7QEN - chains F and A of the 6 polymer chains in the assembly; structure by electron microscopy, 3.46 A resolution.

# Chain F
Molecule: 50-nt DNA strand
Sequence (50 nucleotides; row label = number of the first residue in the row):
     1 AAAAAAAAAA AAAAAAAAAA AAAAAAAAAA AAAAAAAAAA AAAAAAAAAA
Not modelled in the structure: 36-50

# Chain A
Protein: Structural maintenance of chromosomes protein 2
Organism: Saccharomyces cerevisiae
UniProt: P38989 (SMC2_YEAST); numbering as in UniProt (aligned over 1-1170)
Amino-acid sequence (1170 residues; numbered 1 to 1170; the number before each row is that of its first residue):
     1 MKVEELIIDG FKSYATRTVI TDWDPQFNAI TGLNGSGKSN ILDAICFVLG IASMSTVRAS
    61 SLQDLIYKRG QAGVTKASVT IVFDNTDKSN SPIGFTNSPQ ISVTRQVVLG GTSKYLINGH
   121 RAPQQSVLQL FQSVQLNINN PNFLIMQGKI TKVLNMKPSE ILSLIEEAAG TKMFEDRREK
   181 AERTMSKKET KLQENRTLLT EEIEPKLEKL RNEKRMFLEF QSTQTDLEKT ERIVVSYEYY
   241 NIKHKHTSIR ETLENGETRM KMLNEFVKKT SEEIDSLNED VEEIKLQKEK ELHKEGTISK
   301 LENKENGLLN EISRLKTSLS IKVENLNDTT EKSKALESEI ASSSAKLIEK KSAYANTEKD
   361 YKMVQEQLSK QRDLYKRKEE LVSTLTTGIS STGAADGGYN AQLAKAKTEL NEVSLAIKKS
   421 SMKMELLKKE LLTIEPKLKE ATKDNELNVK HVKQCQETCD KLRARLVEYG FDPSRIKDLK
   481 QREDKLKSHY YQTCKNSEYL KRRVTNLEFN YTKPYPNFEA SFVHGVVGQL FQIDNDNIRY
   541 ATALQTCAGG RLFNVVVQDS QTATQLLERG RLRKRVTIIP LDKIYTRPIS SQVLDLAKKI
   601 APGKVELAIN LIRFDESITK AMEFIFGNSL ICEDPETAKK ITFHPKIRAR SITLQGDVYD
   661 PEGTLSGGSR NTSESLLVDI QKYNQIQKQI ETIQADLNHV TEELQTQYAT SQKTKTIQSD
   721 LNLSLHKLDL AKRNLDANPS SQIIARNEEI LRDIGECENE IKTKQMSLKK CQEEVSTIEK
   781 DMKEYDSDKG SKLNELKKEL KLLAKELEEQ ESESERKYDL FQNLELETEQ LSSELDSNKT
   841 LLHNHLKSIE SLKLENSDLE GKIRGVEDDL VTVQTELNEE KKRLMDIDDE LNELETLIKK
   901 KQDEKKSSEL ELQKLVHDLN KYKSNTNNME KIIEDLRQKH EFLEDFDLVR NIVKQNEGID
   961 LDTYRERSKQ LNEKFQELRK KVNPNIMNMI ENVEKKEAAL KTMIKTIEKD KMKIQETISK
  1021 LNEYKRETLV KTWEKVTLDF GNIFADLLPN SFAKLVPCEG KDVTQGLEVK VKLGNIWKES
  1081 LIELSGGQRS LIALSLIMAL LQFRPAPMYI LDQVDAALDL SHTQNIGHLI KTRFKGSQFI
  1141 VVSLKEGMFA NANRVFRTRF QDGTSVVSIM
Not modelled in the structure: 241-945
Construct notes: engineered mutation Gln1113 (Glu in P38989)
Bound ions: Mg2+: Ser39, Gln147 (together with ATP)
Residues lining bound ligands:
  - ATP (adenosine-5'-triphosphate), molecule 1: Lys12, Ser13, Leu33, Asn34, Gly35, Ser36, Gly37, Lys38, Ser39, Asn40, Arg58, Asp64, Leu65, Ile66, Tyr67, Lys68, Arg69, Gln147, Gln1113, Leu1144
  - ATP, molecule 2: Leu1073, Lys1078, Glu1083, Ser1085, Gly1086, Gly1087, Gln1088, Ala1117
UniProt features mapped onto this chain:
  - binding site (ATP): Gly32 to Ser39

# How chain F and chain A interact
Pairs across the interface (6):
  DA9(F) with Lys114(A), phosphate contact
  DA17(F) with Lys180(A), salt bridge to the phosphate; Arg183(A), salt bridge to the phosphate
  DA18(F) with Ser53(A), sugar contact
  DA19(F) with Ser53(A), hydrogen bond to the phosphate; Ser55(A), sugar contact
Other interface residues (no listed pair), chain F (5 interface residues in all): DA16

# Summary
Chain F and chain A each contribute 5 residues to their interface, with 1 hydrogen bond and 2 salt bridges.
Among the polar pairs are DA19(F)-Ser53(A), DA17(F)-Lys180(A) and DA17(F)-Arg183(A). Ligands of chain A: ATP.
UniProt lists 8 ATP-binding residues on chain A.
Chain F is a 50-nt DNA strand and chain A is Structural maintenance of chromosomes protein 2 (Saccharomyces
cerevisiae); the structure, S.c. Condensin core in DNA- and ATP-bound state, was determined by electron
microscopy, deposited together with 7QFW.
